5HBU - chains A and B of the 6 polymer chains in the assembly; structure by X-ray diffraction, 2.60 A resolution.

== Chain A (and B) ==
Protein: Nucleoid occlusion factor SlmA
Source organism: Escherichia coli (strain K12)
Notes: chain B of this document is another copy of the same molecule, construct and numbering; everything in this record applies to it too
UniProt: P0C093 (SLMA_ECOLI); residue numbers follow UniProt; this construct covers 7-198
Chain sequence (196 residues; numbered 3 to 198; the number before each row is that of its first residue):
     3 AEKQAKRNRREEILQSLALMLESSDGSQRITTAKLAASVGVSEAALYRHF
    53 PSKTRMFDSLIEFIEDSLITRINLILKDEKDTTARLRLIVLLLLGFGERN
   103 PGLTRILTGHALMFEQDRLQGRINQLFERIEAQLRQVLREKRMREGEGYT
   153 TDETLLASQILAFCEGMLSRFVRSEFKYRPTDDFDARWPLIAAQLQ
Disordered / not traced: 3-8 (chain B: fully traced)
Construct notes: expression tag (3-6)
Swiss-Prot annotation at these positions:
  - DNA-binding region: Thr33 to Phe52 (H-T-H motif)
What the authors report for this chain:
  - binding site for the 12-nt DNA strand: Thr33

== How chain A and chain B interact ==
Contacting residue pairs (68):
  Gly28(A) - Met115(B)
  Ser29(A) - Met115(B)
  Ser29(A) - Asp119(B)
  Thr110(A) - His112(B)  hydrogen bond (backbone-side chain)
  Gly111(A) - His112(B)
  His112(A) - Thr110(B)  hydrogen bond (side chain-backbone)
  His112(A) - Gly111(B)
  His112(A) - His112(B)
  His112(A) - Met115(B)
  Met115(A) - Gly28(B)
  Met115(A) - Ser29(B)
  Met115(A) - Gln30(B)  hydrogen bond (backbone-side chain)
  Met115(A) - His112(B)
  Met115(A) - Met115(B)  hydrophobic
  Met115(A) - Phe116(B)  hydrophobic
  Phe116(A) - Gln30(B)
  Phe116(A) - Met115(B)
  Phe116(A) - Phe116(B)  hydrophobic
  Glu117(A) - Gln30(B)
  Asp119(A) - Ser29(B)
  Asp119(A) - Gln30(B)
  Gln122(A) - Arg175(B)
  Asn126(A) - Arg175(B)
  Asn126(A) - Ser176(B)
  Phe129(A) - Arg175(B)
  Glu130(A) - Tyr180(B)  hydrogen bond
  Glu133(A) - Arg172(B)  salt bridge
  Thr153(A) - Leu192(B)
  Leu157(A) - Asp185(B)
  Leu157(A) - Ala188(B)  hydrophobic
  Leu157(A) - Arg189(B)
  Ser160(A) - Arg189(B)  hydrogen bond
  Gln161(A) - Phe165(B)
  Gln161(A) - Arg189(B)  hydrogen bond
  Gln161(A) - Ile193(B)
  Leu163(A) - Arg172(B)
  Ala164(A) - Ala164(B)
  Ala164(A) - Phe165(B)  hydrophobic
  Ala164(A) - Gly168(B)
  Phe165(A) - Gln161(B)
  Glu167(A) - Arg172(B)  salt bridge
  Glu167(A) - Arg175(B)  salt bridge
  Gly168(A) - Ala164(B)
  Gly168(A) - Gly168(B)
  Met169(A) - Ala164(B)  hydrophobic
  Arg172(A) - Glu133(B)  salt bridge
  Arg172(A) - Leu163(B)
  Arg172(A) - Glu167(B)  salt bridge
  Arg175(A) - Gln122(B)
  Arg175(A) - Asn126(B)  hydrogen bond (backbone-side chain)
  Arg175(A) - Phe129(B)
  Arg175(A) - Glu167(B)  salt bridge
  Tyr180(A) - Glu130(B)  hydrogen bond
  Asp185(A) - Leu157(B)
  Ala188(A) - Leu157(B)  hydrophobic
  Arg189(A) - Leu157(B)  hydrogen bond (side chain-backbone)
  Arg189(A) - Ser160(B)  hydrogen bond
  Arg189(A) - Gln161(B)  hydrogen bond
  Leu192(A) - Thr153(B)
  Leu192(A) - Gln161(B)
  Leu192(A) - Gln196(B)
  Ile193(A) - Gln161(B)
  Ala195(A) - Ala195(B)
  Ala195(A) - Gln198(B)
  Gln196(A) - Leu192(B)
  Gln196(A) - Ile193(B)
  Gln196(A) - Gln196(B)
  Gln198(A) - Ala195(B)
Also at the interface, not in a pair above, chain A (38 interface residues in all): Leu158, Ser171, Ser176
Also at the interface, not in a pair above, chain B (39 interface residues in all): Leu158, Met169, Ser171, Pro191

== Overview ==
38 residues of chain A face 39 of chain B across their interface, with 11 hydrogen bonds and 6 salt bridges.
Polar pairs include Glu133(A)-Arg172(B), Glu167(A)-Arg172(B) and Glu167(A)-Arg175(B). The paper reports a
binding site for the 12-nt DNA strand at Thr33(A).
Chain A and chain B are both Nucleoid occlusion factor SlmA (Escherichia coli (strain K12)); the structure,
Structure of the E. coli nucleoid occlusion protein SlmA bound to DNA and the C-terminal tail ..., was
determined by X-ray diffraction, deposited together with 5K58, 5HAW and 5HSZ.
